8TGY - chains A and E of the 4 polymer chains in the assembly; structure by X-ray diffraction, 2.18 A resolution.

[Chain A (and E)]
Molecule: Multidrug resistance protein, SMR family
From: Clostridia bacterium
Notes: chain E of this document is another copy of the same molecule, construct and numbering; everything in this record applies to it too
UniProtKB: U2EQ00 (U2EQ00_9FIRM); numbering as in UniProt (aligned over 1-105)
Sequence (105 residues; each row starts with the number of its first residue):
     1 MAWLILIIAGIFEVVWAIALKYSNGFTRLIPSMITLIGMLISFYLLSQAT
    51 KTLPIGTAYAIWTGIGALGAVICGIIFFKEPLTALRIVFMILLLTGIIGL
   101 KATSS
Not modelled in the structure: 105
Small-molecule neighbours: N-(diaminomethylidene)urea (9U1): Glu13, Trp16, Met39, Phe43, Trp62
From the paper describing this entry:
  - binding site for N-(diaminomethylidene)urea: Glu13, Trp16, Phe43, Trp62

[How chain A and chain E interact]
Contacting residue pairs - 64 pairs, chain A then chain E:
  Glu13(A) - Tyr59(E)  hydrogen bond
  Trp16(A) - Tyr59(E)  hydrophobic
  Trp16(A) - Trp62(E)  hydrophobic
  Ala17(A) - Ile55(E)
  Ile18(A) - Ile55(E)  hydrophobic
  Leu20(A) - Leu46(E)  hydrophobic
  Leu20(A) - Ser47(E)
  Lys21(A) - Thr50(E)  hydrogen bond (side chain-backbone)
  Lys21(A) - Leu53(E)  hydrogen bond (side chain-backbone)
  Asn24(A) - Lys51(E)
  Gly25(A) - Ser47(E)
  Gly25(A) - Lys51(E)
  Phe26(A) - Phe43(E)
  Phe26(A) - Ser47(E)
  Met39(A) - Phe43(E)  hydrophobic
  Thr63(A) - Thr63(E)
  Gly66(A) - Tyr59(E)
  Ala67(A) - Tyr59(E)
  Ala70(A) - Ile55(E)
  Ala70(A) - Gly56(E)  hydrogen bond (backbone-backbone)
  Ala70(A) - Tyr59(E)  hydrophobic
  Val71(A) - Gly56(E)
  Gly74(A) - Ile55(E)
  Phe78(A) - Ile55(E)  hydrophobic
  Glu80(A) - Pro54(E)
  Glu80(A) - Ile55(E)  hydrogen bond (side chain-backbone)
  Glu80(A) - Gly56(E)  hydrogen bond (side chain-backbone)
  Arg86(A) - Pro54(E)
  Arg86(A) - Thr57(E)  hydrogen bond
  Arg86(A) - Leu100(E)
  Phe89(A) - Gly96(E)
  Phe89(A) - Gly99(E)
  Phe89(A) - Leu100(E)  hydrophobic
  Phe89(A) - Thr103(E)
  Met90(A) - Gly56(E)
  Met90(A) - Thr57(E)
  Met90(A) - Ala60(E)  hydrophobic
  Met90(A) - Leu100(E)  hydrophobic
  Leu92(A) - Leu92(E)
  Leu92(A) - Thr95(E)
  Leu93(A) - Ala60(E)  hydrophobic
  Leu93(A) - Ile61(E)  hydrophobic
  Leu93(A) - Leu93(E)
  Leu93(A) - Gly96(E)
  Leu93(A) - Ile97(E)  hydrophobic
  Leu93(A) - Leu100(E)  hydrophobic
  Leu94(A) - Ala60(E)  hydrophobic
  Gly96(A) - Phe89(E)
  Gly96(A) - Leu93(E)
  Ile97(A) - Ala60(E)
  Ile97(A) - Thr63(E)
  Ile97(A) - Gly64(E)
  Ile97(A) - Leu93(E)
  Gly99(A) - Phe89(E)
  Leu100(A) - Val71(E)  hydrophobic
  Leu100(A) - Arg86(E)
  Leu100(A) - Phe89(E)  hydrophobic
  Leu100(A) - Met90(E)  hydrophobic
  Leu100(A) - Leu93(E)  hydrophobic
  Lys101(A) - Thr63(E)
  Lys101(A) - Ala67(E)
  Thr103(A) - Arg86(E)  hydrogen bond
  Thr103(A) - Phe89(E)
  Ser104(A) - Arg86(E)  hydrogen bond
Also at the interface, not in a pair above, chain A (35 interface residues in all): Phe43, Pro81, Leu85, Thr95
Also at the interface, not in a pair above, chain E (34 interface residues in all): Leu20, Gln48, Thr52, Leu68, Leu85

[In short]
35 residues of chain A and 34 residues of chain E are in contact; the contacts include 9 hydrogen bonds. Polar
pairs include Glu13(A)-Tyr59(E), Lys21(A)-Thr50(E) and Lys21(A)-Leu53(E). Bound to chain A:
N-(diaminomethylidene)urea. From the paper: a binding site for N-(diaminomethylidene)urea at Glu13(A),
Trp16(A) and Phe43(A) among others.
Chain A and chain E are both Multidrug resistance protein, SMR family (Clostridia bacterium); the structure,
Crystal structure of Gdx-Clo from Small Multidrug Resistance family of transporters in complex with
guanylurea, was determined by X-ray diffraction.
